7KHH - chains B and C of the 4 polymer chains in the assembly; structure by X-ray diffraction, 2.28 A resolution.

[Chain B]
Protein: Elongin-C
Organism: Homo sapiens
UniProt: Q15369 (ELOC_HUMAN); residue numbers follow UniProt; this construct covers 17-112
Chain sequence (96 residues; numbered 17 to 112; the number before each row is that of its first residue):
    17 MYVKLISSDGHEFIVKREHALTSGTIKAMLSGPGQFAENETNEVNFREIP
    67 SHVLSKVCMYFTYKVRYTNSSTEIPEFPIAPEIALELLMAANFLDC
Unresolved in the structure: 50-55

[Chain C]
Protein: von Hippel-Lindau disease tumor suppressor
Organism: Homo sapiens
UniProt: P40337 (VHL_HUMAN); numbering as in UniProt (aligned over 55-213)
Chain sequence (175 residues; row label = number of the first residue in the row):
    39 MHHHHHHGENLYFQGSEAGRPRPVLRSVNSREPSQVIFCNRSPRVVLPVW
    89 LNFDGEPQPYPTLPPGTGRRIHSYRGHLWLFRDAGTHDGLLVNQTELFVP
   139 SLNVDGQPIFANITLPVYTLKERCLQVVRSLVKPENYRRLDIVRSLYEDL
   189 EDHPNVQKDLERLTQERIAHQRMGD
Unresolved in the structure: 39-60, 209-213
Construct notes: initiating methionine (39); expression tag (40-54)
Small-molecule neighbours: WEP (N-[11-({7-(3,5-difluoropyridin-2-yl)-2-methyl-10-[(methylsulfonyl)methyl]-3-oxo-3,4,6,7-tetrahydro-2H-2,4,7-triazadibenzo[cd,f]azulene-9-carbonyl}amino)undecanoyl]-3-methyl-L-valyl-(4R)-4-hydroxy-N-{[4-(4-methyl-1,3-thiazol-5-yl)phenyl]methyl}-L-prolinamide): Asn67, Arg69, Trp88, Phe91, Tyr98, Ile109, His110, Ser111, Tyr112, His115, Trp117
Curated features (UniProtKB/Swiss-Prot):
  - region: Thr157 to Val166 (Interaction with Elongin BC complex)

[Chain B / chain C interface]
Residue-residue contacts (35; chain B residue first):
  Tyr76(B) - Tyr156(C)  hydrogen bond (side chain-backbone)
  Tyr76(B) - Thr157(C)
  Tyr76(B) - Leu158(C)  hydrogen bond (side chain-backbone)
  Tyr83(B) - Val155(C)
  Thr84(B) - Val155(C)
  Ser86(B) - Gln132(C)
  Ser87(B) - Gln132(C)  hydrogen bond
  Glu89(B) - Arg79(C)  salt bridge
  Ile90(B) - Leu153(C)
  Pro91(B) - Leu153(C)
  Glu92(B) - Pro81(C)
  Glu92(B) - Arg82(C)  salt bridge
  Glu92(B) - Leu153(C)
  Glu92(B) - Arg161(C)  salt bridge
  Phe93(B) - Leu158(C)  hydrophobic
  Phe93(B) - Arg161(C)  hydrogen bond (backbone-side chain)
  Ile95(B) - Arg161(C)
  Ile95(B) - Cys162(C)  hydrophobic
  Ile95(B) - Val165(C)
  Pro97(B) - Leu169(C)  hydrophobic
  Leu101(B) - Val166(C)  hydrophobic
  Leu101(B) - Leu178(C)  hydrophobic
  Leu103(B) - Cys162(C)  hydrophobic
  Leu104(B) - Lys159(C)
  Leu104(B) - Cys162(C)
  Leu104(B) - Leu163(C)  hydrophobic
  Leu104(B) - Leu184(C)  hydrophobic
  Met105(B) - Leu184(C)  hydrophobic
  Ala107(B) - Leu158(C)  hydrophobic
  Ala107(B) - Lys159(C)
  Asn108(B) - Lys159(C)  hydrogen bond
  Asn108(B) - Leu184(C)
  Cys112(B) - Thr157(C)
  Cys112(B) - Leu158(C)  hydrogen bond (backbone-backbone)
  Cys112(B) - Lys159(C)  hydrogen bond (backbone-backbone)
Interface residues without a listed pair, chain B (24 interface residues in all): Val73, Tyr79, Lys80, Pro94, Ala100
Interface residues without a listed pair, chain C (24 interface residues in all): Thr152, Pro154, Gln164, Asp179, Ile180, Asp187

[Summary]
The chain B/chain C interface involves 24 residues from each chain; the contacts include 7 hydrogen bonds and
3 salt bridges. Polar pairs include Glu89(B)-Arg79(C), Glu92(B)-Arg82(C) and Glu92(B)-Arg161(C). Bound to
chain C: compound WEP.
Here chain B is Elongin-C and chain C is von Hippel-Lindau disease tumor suppressor, both from Homo sapiens.
Entry 7KHH (Ternary complex of VHL/BRD4-BD1/Compound9
(4-(3,5-difluoropyridin-2-yl)-N-(11-(((S)-1-((2S,4R)-4-hydroxy-2-((4-(4-methylthiazol-5-yl)benzyl)carbamoyl)pyrrolidin-1-yl)-3,3-dimethyl-1-oxobutan-2-yl)amino)-11-oxoundecyl)-10-methyl-7-((methylsulfonyl)methyl)-11-oxo-3,4,10,11-tetrahydro-1H-1,4,10-triazadibenzo[cd,f]azulene-6-carboxamide))
was determined by X-ray diffraction, deposited together with 7KHL.
